Entry 4QKL (X-ray diffraction, 1.71 A resolution); this record covers chain A.

# Chain A
Molecule: influenza M2 monomer, TM domain (22-46)
UniProtKB: W8PGZ1 (W8PGZ1_9INFA); residues 22-46 here = UniProt positions 22-46
Sequence (27 residues; numbered 21 to 47; the number before each row is that of its first residue):
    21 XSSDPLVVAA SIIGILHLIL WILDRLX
Sequence notes: acetylation (21); amidation (47)
Modified / non-standard residues: ACE (acetyl group) at position 21; NH2 (amino group) at position 47
Bound ions: Ca2+ site 1 near Ser-22 (its only coordinating residue here); Ca2+ site 2 near Asp-24 (its only coordinating residue here)
What the authors report for this chain:
  - catalytic residues: His-37 (proposed by the authors, not directly observed)

# In short
The paper reports the catalytic residue His-37.
Chain A is influenza M2 monomer, TM domain (22-46); the structure, Influenza A M2 wild type TM domain at high
pH in the lipidic cubic phase under ..., was determined by X-ray diffraction, deposited together with 4QK7,
4QKC and 4QKM.
